Entry 7KSM (electron microscopy, 3.20 A resolution); this record covers chains A and B of the 7 polymer chains in the assembly.

== Chain A (and B) ==
Molecule: Lon protease homolog, mitochondrial
Organism: Homo sapiens
Notes: EC 3.4.21.53; chain B of this document is another copy of the same molecule, construct and numbering; everything in this record applies to it too
UniProtKB: P36776 (LONM_HUMAN); numbering as in UniProt (aligned over 416-947)
Sequence (532 residues; row label = number of the first residue in the row):
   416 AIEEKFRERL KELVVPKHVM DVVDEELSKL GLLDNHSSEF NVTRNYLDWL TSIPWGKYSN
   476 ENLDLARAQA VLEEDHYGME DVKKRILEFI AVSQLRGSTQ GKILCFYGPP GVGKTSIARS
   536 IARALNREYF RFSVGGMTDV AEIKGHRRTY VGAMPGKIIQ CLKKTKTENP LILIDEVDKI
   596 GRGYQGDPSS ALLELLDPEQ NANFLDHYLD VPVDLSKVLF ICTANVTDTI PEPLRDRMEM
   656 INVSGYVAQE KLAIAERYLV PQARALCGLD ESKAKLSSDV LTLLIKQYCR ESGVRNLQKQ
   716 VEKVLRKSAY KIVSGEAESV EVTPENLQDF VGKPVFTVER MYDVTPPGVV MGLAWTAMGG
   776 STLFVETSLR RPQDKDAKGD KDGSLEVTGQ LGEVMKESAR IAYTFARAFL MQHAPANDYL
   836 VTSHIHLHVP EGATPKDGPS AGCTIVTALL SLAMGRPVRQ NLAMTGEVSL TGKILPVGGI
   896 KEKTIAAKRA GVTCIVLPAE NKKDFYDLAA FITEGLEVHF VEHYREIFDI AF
Disordered / not traced: 788-793 (chain B: 416-419, 788-795)
Metal / ion sites: Mg2+: T530 (together with ATP)
Residues lining bound ligands: ATP (adenosine-5'-triphosphate): H491, Y492, M494, P525, G526, V527, G528, K529, T530, S531, Y661, I669, Y673, V709, R710
Curated features (UniProtKB/Swiss-Prot):
  - active site: S855, K898
  - binding site (ATP): G523 to T530
  - natural variant: E476 (E476A: In CODASS), S631 (S631Y: In CODASS), A670 (A670V: In CODASS), R672 (R672C: In CODASS), P676 (P676S: In CODASS), R679 (R679H: In CODASS), R721 (R721G: In CODASS), A724 (A724V: In CODASS), P749 (P749S: In CODASS), G767 (G767E: In CODASS), I927 (deletion: In CODASS)
  - mutagenesis: K529 (K529R: Abolishes ATPase activity, and presumably ATP-driven protein unfolding, but does not block access to the proteolytic active site or prevent a substrate from binding to it), W770 (W770A: Has low basal, but normal stimulated ATPase activity, and retains peptidase activity; W770P: Has normal basal, but low stimulated ATPase activity, and abolishes peptidase activity), S855 (S855A: Lacks both ATPase and protease activity, but retains DNA binding activity), T880 (T880V: Enhances the basal, but not the stimulated ATPase activity), G893 (G893A: Has low basal, but normal stimulated ATPase activity, and retains peptidase activity; G893P: Has normal basal, but low stimulated ATPase activity, and abolishes peptidase activity), G894 (G894A/S: Enhances the basal, but not the stimulated ATPase activity, and retains peptidase activity; G894P: Enhances the basal, but not the stimulated ATPase activity, and abolishes peptidase activity)
From the paper describing this entry:
  - binding site for Unidentified endogenous substrate: Y565, Y599
  - mutagenesis - Y565A: decreased catalytic activity on FITC-casein
  - conformationally variable residues (loop rearrangement): S855
  - mutagenesis - E591A: abolished catalytic activity
  - mutagenesis - V809A, P854A, E882A: decreased catalytic activity

== Interface between chain A and chain B ==
Contacting residue pairs - 54 pairs, chain A then chain B:
  H451(A) with L447(B)
  S452(A) with L447(B); L448(B); D449(B)
  N456(A) with K444(B); L447(B); L448(B)
  N460(A) with K444(B)
  P525(A) with E647(B); D651(B)
  R546(A) with Q615(B)
  G550(A) with S605(B)
  G551(A) with V555(B); S605(B)
  A556(A) with R562(B), hydrogen bond (backbone-side chain)
  H561(A) with T564(B); Y565(B)
  V566(A) with S453(B); E454(B)
  G567(A) with E454(B); T564(B), hydrogen bond (backbone-side chain)
  A568(A) with T564(B)
  M569(A) with R562(B); R563(B), hydrogen bond; D625(B)
  K572(A) with R562(B)
  E591(A) with S605(B), hydrogen bond
  D593(A) with S605(B)
  I595(A) with D602(B)
  N640(A) with P648(B)
  L681(A) with R511(B), hydrogen bond (backbone-side chain)
  C682(A) with V507(B), hydrophobic; L510(B)
  L684(A) with L510(B), hydrophobic
  R710(A) with D612(B), salt bridge; E614(B), salt bridge; D651(B); R652(B)
  K714(A) with D651(B), salt bridge; M653(B)
  R721(A) with E503(B), salt bridge; V507(B); E654(B), salt bridge
  K722(A) with E503(B)
  A724(A) with L510(B), hydrophobic
  Y725(A) with L502(B), hydrophobic; A506(B), hydrophobic
  V728(A) with L480(B), hydrophobic; A506(B); Q509(B); L510(B), hydrophobic
  L784(A) with L885(B), hydrophobic
  R786(A) with I816(B)
  P787(A) with L885(B)
Also at the interface, not in a pair above, chain A (47 interface residues in all): F455, R459, D463, G526, T530, S548, D554, E557, Y565, G571, G683, K688, N711, S729, R785
Also at the interface, not in a pair above, chain B (40 interface residues in all): E440, V457, K499, E609, R650, E812, R815

== In short ==
Chain A and chain B form an interface of 47 and 40 residues respectively, with 5 hydrogen bonds and 5 salt
bridges. Polar contacts include R710(A)-D612(B), R710(A)-E614(B) and K714(A)-D651(B). The paper reports a
binding site for Unidentified endogenous substrate at Y565(A) and Y599(A); V809A, P854A and E882A of chain A
reduce catalytic activity; 5 substitutions were tested in all.
Chain A and chain B are both Lon protease homolog, mitochondrial (Homo sapiens); the structure, Human
mitochondrial LONP1 with endogenous substrate, was determined by electron microscopy together with 7KRZ and
7KSL from the same study.
